8XAX - chains A and T of the 20 polymer chains in the assembly; structure by electron microscopy, 2.92 A resolution.

# Chain A
Protein: ATP-binding protein
From: Escherichia coli
Reference sequence: A0A9X9SUP5 (A0A9X9SUP5_ECOLX); numbering as in UniProt (aligned over 1-571)
Amino-acid sequence (571 residues; numbered 1 to 571; the number before each row is that of its first residue):
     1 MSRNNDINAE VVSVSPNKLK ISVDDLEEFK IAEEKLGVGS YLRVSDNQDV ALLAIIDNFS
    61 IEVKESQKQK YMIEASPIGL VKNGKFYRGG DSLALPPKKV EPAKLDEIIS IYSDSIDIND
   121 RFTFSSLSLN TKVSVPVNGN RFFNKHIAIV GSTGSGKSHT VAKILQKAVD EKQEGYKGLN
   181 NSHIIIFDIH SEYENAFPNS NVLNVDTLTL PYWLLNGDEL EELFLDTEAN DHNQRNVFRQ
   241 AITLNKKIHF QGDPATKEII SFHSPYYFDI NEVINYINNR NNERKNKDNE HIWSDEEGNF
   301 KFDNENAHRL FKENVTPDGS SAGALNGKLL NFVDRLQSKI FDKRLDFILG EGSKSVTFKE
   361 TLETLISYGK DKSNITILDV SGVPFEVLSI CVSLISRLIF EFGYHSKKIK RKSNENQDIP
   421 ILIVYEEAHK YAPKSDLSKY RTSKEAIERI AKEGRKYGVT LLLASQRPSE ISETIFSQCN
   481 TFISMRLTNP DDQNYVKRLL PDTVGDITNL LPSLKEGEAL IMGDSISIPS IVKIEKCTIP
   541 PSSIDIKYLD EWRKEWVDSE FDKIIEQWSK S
Not modelled in the structure: 1-4
Ligand contacts: AMP-PNP (ANP; phosphoaminophosphonic acid-adenylate ester): Ser152, Thr153, Gly154, Ser155, Gly156, Lys157, Ser158, His159, Glu192, Gln466, Glu516, Gly517, Ile534, Glu535, Lys536, Cys537
From the paper describing this entry:
  - mutagenesis - K157A: decreased growth in response to phage lambda

# Chain T
Molecule: S20dna2
From: Escherichia coli
Sequence (59 nucleotides; each row starts with the number of its first residue; numbers below 1 keep their minus sign (DC-45 is residue -45)):
   -45 CGGCGGATCC GTCAGTCCAG TTGAGGAATG TAAGAGGTGA CTGTCAACGC GCATGGATC
Not modelled in the structure: -45 to 0

# Interface between chain A and chain T
Contacting residue pairs (9; chain A residue first):
  Thr227(A) - DC13(T)  sugar contact
  Glu228(A) - DT12(T)  sugar contact
  Arg284(A) - DG3(T)  salt bridge to the phosphate
  Lys287(A) - DA1(T)  phosphate contact
  Lys287(A) - DC2(T)  salt bridge to the phosphate
  Ser320(A) - DC2(T)  phosphate contact
  Ser321(A) - DC2(T)  phosphate contact
  Ser321(A) - DG3(T)  phosphate contact
  Ala322(A) - DG3(T)  hydrogen bond to the phosphate
Interface residues without a listed pair, chain A (8 interface residues in all): Asn230
Interface residues without a listed pair, chain T (7 interface residues in all): DG10, DA11

# Overview
8 residues of chain A and 7 residues of chain T are in contact, with 1 hydrogen bond and 2 salt bridges. Among
the polar pairs are Ala322(A)-DG3(T), Arg284(A)-DG3(T) and Lys287(A)-DC2(T). Bound to chain A: AMP-PNP. From
the paper: K157A of chain A reduces growth in response to phage lambda.
Here chain A is ATP-binding protein and chain T is S20dna2, both from Escherichia coli. Entry 8XAX (Cryo-EM
structure of an anti-phage defense complex bound to AMPPNP and DNA at state 2) was determined by electron
microscopy together with 8XAU, 8XAV, 8XAW and 8XAY from the same study.
